Entry 7ZTX (X-ray diffraction, 1.89 A resolution); this record covers chain A.

== Chain A ==
Protein: Androgen receptor
Source organism: Homo sapiens
UniProt: P10275 (ANDR_HUMAN); residues 672-920 here = UniProt positions 672-920
Amino-acid sequence (249 residues; numbered 672 to 920; the number before each row is that of its first residue):
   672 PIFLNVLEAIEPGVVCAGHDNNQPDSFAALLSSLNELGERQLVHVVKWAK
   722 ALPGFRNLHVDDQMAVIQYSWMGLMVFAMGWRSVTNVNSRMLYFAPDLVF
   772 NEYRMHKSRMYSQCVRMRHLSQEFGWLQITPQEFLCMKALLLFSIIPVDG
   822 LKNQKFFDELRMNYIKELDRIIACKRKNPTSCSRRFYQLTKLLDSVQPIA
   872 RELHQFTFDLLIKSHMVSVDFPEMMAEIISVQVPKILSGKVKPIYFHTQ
Unresolved in the structure: 846-851, 920
Sequence notes: engineered mutation Val755 (Phe in P10275)
Swiss-Prot annotation at these positions:
  - binding site (17beta-hydroxy-5alpha-androstan-3-one): Asn706, Arg753, Thr878
  - site: Lys721 (Interaction with coactivator LXXL and FXXFY motifs), Glu898 (Interaction with coactivator FXXLF and FXXFY motifs)
  - modified residue: Tyr916 (Phosphotyrosine)
  - cross-link (Glycyl lysine isopeptide (Lys-Gly)): Lys846 (interchain with G-Cter in ubiquitin), Lys848 (interchain with G-Cter in ubiquitin)
  - natural variant: Pro672 (P672H: In PAIS), Ile673 (I673T: In prostate cancer), Leu678 (L678P: In AIS), Glu682 (E682K: In AIS), Pro683 (P683T: In PAIS), Gly684 (G684A: Found in prostate cancer), Val685 (V685I: In AIS), Cys687 (C687R: In PAIS), Ala688 (A688V: In PAIS), Gly689 (G689E: In AIS), Asp691 (deletion: In PAIS), Asn693 (deletion: In AIS), 111 further natural variant entries in UniProt
  - mutagenesis: Leu702 (L702A: Alters receptor specificity, so that transcription is activated by the antiandrogen cyproterone acetate), Lys721 (K721A: Loss of transcription activation in the presence of androgen and of interaction with NCOA2), Trp742 (W742L: Strongly decreased transcription activation in the presence of androgen), Lys846 (K846R: Prevents ubiquitination by RNF6. Prevents AR transcriptional activation by RNF14 in absence of hormone), Lys848 (K848R: Partially prevents ubiquitination by RNF6), Glu898 (E898A/Q: Reduced transcription activation in the presence of androgen; E898K/R: Loss of transcription activation in the presence of androgen), Tyr916 (Y916F: Decrease in CSK-induced phosphorylation)
Small-molecule neighbours: 5-alpha-dihydrotestosterone (DHT): Leu702, Leu705, Asn706, Leu708, Gly709, Gln712, Trp742, Met743, Met746, Val747, Met750, Arg753, Phe765, Met781, Met788, Leu874, Phe877, Thr878, Leu881, Phe892, Met896
From the paper describing this entry:
  - disease-associated variants - F755V (citing earlier work)
  - mutagenesis - F755V: increased growth in response to 5-alpha-dihydrotestosterone
  - mutagenesis - F755V: decreased growth in response to anti-androgens
  - mutagenesis - F755V (between 5 deg and 6 degC): decreased stability
  - conformationally variable residues (loop rearrangement, side-chain flip): Lys721, Arg761, Glu894
  - interface residues: Arg761
  - conformationally variable residues: Lys884 to Val888 (from molecular simulation)
  - post-translational modification sites: Arg761
  - post-translational modification sites: Ser792 (citing earlier work)

== Overview ==
Bound to chain A: 5-alpha-dihydrotestosterone. Curated annotation (UniProt) lists 3 residues binding
17beta-hydroxy-5alpha-androstan-3-one and 7 mutagenesis sites. From the paper: F755V increases growth in
response to 5-alpha-dihydrotestosterone; the interface residue Arg761.
Chain A is Androgen receptor (Homo sapiens); the structure, Crystal structure of mutant AR-LBD (F755V) bound
to dihydrotestosterone, was determined by X-ray diffraction together with 7ZTV, 7ZTZ, 7ZU1 and 7ZU2 from the
same study.
